Entry 9HJ3 (electron microscopy, 3.46 A resolution); this record covers chains H and I of the 7 polymer chains in the assembly.

[Chain H]
Molecule: DUF6242 domain-containing protein
From: Bacteroides thetaiotaomicron VPI-5482
UniProt: Q8A1D9 (Q8A1D9_BACTN); residues 1-493 here = UniProt positions 1-493
Chain sequence (493 residues; numbered 1 to 493; the number before each row is that of its first residue):
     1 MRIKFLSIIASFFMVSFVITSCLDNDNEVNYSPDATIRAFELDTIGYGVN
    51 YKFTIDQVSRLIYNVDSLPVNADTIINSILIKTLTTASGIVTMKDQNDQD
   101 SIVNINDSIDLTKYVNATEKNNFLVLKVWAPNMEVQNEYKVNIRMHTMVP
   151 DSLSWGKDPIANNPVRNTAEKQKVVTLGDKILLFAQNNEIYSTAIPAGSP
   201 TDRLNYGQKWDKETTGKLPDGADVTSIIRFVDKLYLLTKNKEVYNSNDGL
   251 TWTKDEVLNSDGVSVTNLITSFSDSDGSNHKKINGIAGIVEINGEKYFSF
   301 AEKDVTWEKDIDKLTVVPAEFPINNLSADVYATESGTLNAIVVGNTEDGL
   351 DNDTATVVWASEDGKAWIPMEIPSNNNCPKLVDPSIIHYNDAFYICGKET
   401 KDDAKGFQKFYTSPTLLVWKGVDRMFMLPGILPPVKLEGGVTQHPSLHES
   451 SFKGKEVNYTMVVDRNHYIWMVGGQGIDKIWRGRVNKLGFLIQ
Disordered / not traced: 1-33, 96-97, 437-445, 493

[Chain I]
Molecule: Peptidyl-prolyl cis-trans isomerase
From: Bacteroides thetaiotaomicron VPI-5482
Notes: EC 5.2.1.8
UniProt: Q8A1P7 (Q8A1P7_BACTN); numbering as in UniProt (aligned over 1-196)
Chain sequence (196 residues; each row starts with the number of its first residue):
     1 MSKKIYLFSLVLLALAFVSCSETEEVGKYDNWRARNEAFIDSLANVYATA
    51 SGRGGLERIEMLTAPGNYIYYKEMEPMTDHVVKAGNPKYTDYVKVYYKGT
   101 NILGEYFDGNFKGDNPVVDGKDPSEGDSPTTIFQVSGVITGWGEVLQRME
   151 VGDRWKVYIPWDYAYGSSGTTGILGYSALVFDITLLDFANTEAELK
Disordered / not traced: 1-27

[Interface between chain H and chain I]
Pairs across the interface (20; chain H residue first):
  Asp34(H) with Thr63(I)
  Ala35(H) with Thr63(I)
  Ile37(H) with Tyr89(I)
  Arg38(H) with Tyr89(I)
  Lys52(H) with Thr90(I), hydrogen bond (side chain-backbone); Asn190(I), hydrogen bond
  Phe53(H) with Thr90(I)
  Thr54(H) with Thr90(I); Asn190(I)
  Ile55(H) with Lys88(I); Tyr89(I), hydrogen bond (backbone-backbone); Thr90(I)
  Asp56(H) with Lys88(I)
  Gln57(H) with Leu62(I); Tyr89(I); Gln147(I), hydrogen bond
  Val58(H) with Gln147(I); Arg148(I)
  Arg60(H) with Leu62(I)
  Val65(H) with Asn190(I)
Interface residues without a listed pair, chain H (16 interface residues in all): Thr36, Tyr63, Val135
Interface residues without a listed pair, chain I (12 interface residues in all): Ala64, Pro65, Asp91, Tyr92

[Summary]
16 residues of chain H and 12 residues of chain I are in contact, with 4 hydrogen bonds. Among the polar pairs
are Lys52(H)-Thr90(I), Lys52(H)-Asn190(I) and Gln57(H)-Gln147(I).
Here chain H is DUF6242 domain-containing protein and chain I is Peptidyl-prolyl cis-trans isomerase, both
from Bacteroides thetaiotaomicron VPI-5482. Entry 9HJ3 (Bacteroides thetaiotaomicron BAM complex) was
determined by electron microscopy (same publication as 9HJM, 9HIS and 9HIV).
